PDB entry 4J73 | X-ray diffraction, 1.44 A resolution | chains A and B

# Chain A
Protein: Coatomer subunit beta'
Source organism: Saccharomyces cerevisiae
UniProtKB: P41811 (COPB2_YEAST); residue numbers follow UniProt; this construct covers 1-301
Sequence (301 residues; row label = number of the first residue in the row):
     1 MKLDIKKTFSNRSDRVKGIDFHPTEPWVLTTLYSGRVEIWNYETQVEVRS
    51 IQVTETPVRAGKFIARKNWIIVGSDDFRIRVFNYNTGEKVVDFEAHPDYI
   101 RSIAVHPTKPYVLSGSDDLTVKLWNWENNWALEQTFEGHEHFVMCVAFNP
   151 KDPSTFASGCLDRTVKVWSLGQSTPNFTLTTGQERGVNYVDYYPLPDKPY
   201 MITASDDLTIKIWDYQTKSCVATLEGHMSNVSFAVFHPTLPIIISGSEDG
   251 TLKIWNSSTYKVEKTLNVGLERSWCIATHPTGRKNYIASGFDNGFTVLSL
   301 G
Unresolved in the structure: 1, 280-284
Differences from the reference sequence: conflict Ile39 (Leu in P41811)

# Chain B
Protein: Transmembrane emp24 domain-containing protein 9
UniProtKB: Q3T133 (TMED9_BOVIN); residues -4 to 2 here correspond to UniProt positions 229-235 (UniProt number = residue number + 233)
Sequence (7 residues; row label = number of the first residue in the row; numbers below 1 keep their minus sign (Phe-4 is residue -4)):
    -4 FEAKKLV
Unresolved in the structure: -4

# Interface between chain A and chain B
Residue-residue contacts - 17 pairs, chain A then chain B:
  Arg15(A) - Val2(B)  hydrogen bond (side chain-backbone)
  Lys17(A) - Val2(B)  hydrogen bond (side chain-backbone)
  Tyr33(A) - Leu1(B)  hydrogen bond (side chain-backbone)
  Tyr33(A) - Val2(B)
  Arg59(A) - Lys0(B)
  Arg59(A) - Leu1(B)  hydrogen bond (side chain-backbone)
  Arg59(A) - Val2(B)  hydrogen bond (side chain-backbone)
  Asp98(A) - Lys0(B)  salt bridge
  Tyr99(A) - Lys0(B)
  Tyr99(A) - Leu1(B)
  Arg101(A) - Lys0(B)  hydrogen bond (side chain-backbone)
  Asp117(A) - Lys0(B)  salt bridge
  Phe142(A) - Lys0(B)
  Asn188(A) - Lys-1(B)  hydrogen bond
  Asp206(A) - Lys-1(B)  salt bridge
  Arg272(A) - Val2(B)
  Trp274(A) - Val2(B)  hydrophobic
Interface residues without a listed pair, chain A (15 interface residues in all): Met144, Leu161

# Overview
The interface between chain A and chain B involves 15 residues on one side and 4 on the other; the contacts
include 7 hydrogen bonds and 3 salt bridges. Polar pairs include Asp98(A)-Lys0(B), Asp117(A)-Lys0(B) and
Asp206(A)-Lys-1(B).
Chain A is Coatomer subunit beta' (Saccharomyces cerevisiae) and chain B is Transmembrane emp24
domain-containing protein 9; the structure, Crystal structure of beta'-COP/p25 complex, was determined by
X-ray diffraction together with 4J77, 4J78, 4J79, 4J81, 4J82, 4J84 and 3 further entries from the same study.
